Entry 7ADT (X-ray diffraction, 2.21 A resolution); this record covers chains B and C of the 4 polymer chains in the assembly.

# Chain B
Name: Apoptosis inhibitor
Organism: Orf virus
Reference sequence: A0A0R8HV90 (A0A0R8HV90_ORFV); numbering as in UniProt (aligned over 1-143)
Amino-acid sequence (148 residues; row label = number of the first residue in the row; numbers below 1 keep their minus sign (Gly-4 is residue -4)):
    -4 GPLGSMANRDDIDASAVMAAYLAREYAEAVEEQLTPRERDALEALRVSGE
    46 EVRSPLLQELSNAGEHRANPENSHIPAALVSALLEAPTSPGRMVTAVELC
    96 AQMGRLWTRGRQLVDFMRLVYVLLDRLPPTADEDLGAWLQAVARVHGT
Not modelled in the structure: -4 to 4, 61-66, 82, 143
Construct notes: expression tag (-4 to 0)
Bound ions: Mg2+ site 1 near Asp5 (its only coordinating residue here); Mg2+ site 2 near Asp6 (its only coordinating residue here); Mg2+ site 3: Tyr16 (shared with 1 residue of chain A); Mg2+ site 4 near Glu26 (its only coordinating residue here); Mg2+ site 5 near Glu27 (its only coordinating residue here); Mg2+ site 6 near Asn67 (its only coordinating residue here); Mg2+ site 7 near Ser76 (its only coordinating residue here); Mg2+ site 8 near Asp120 (its only coordinating residue here)

# Chain C
Name: Apoptosis regulator BAX
Reference sequence: Q07812 (BAX_HUMAN); numbering as in UniProt (aligned over 50-77)
Amino-acid sequence (28 residues; each row starts with the number of its first residue):
    50 VPQDASTKKLSECLKRIGDELDSNMELQ
Not modelled in the structure: 50-51
Bound ions: Mg2+ site 1 near Gln52 (its only coordinating residue here); Mg2+ site 2 near Gln77 (its only coordinating residue here)
Curated features (UniProtKB/Swiss-Prot):
  - motif: Leu59 to Asn73 (BH3)
  - natural variant: Gly67 (G67R: In a T-cell acute lymphoblastic leukemia cell line)
  - mutagenesis: Met74 (M74D/E: Strongly reduced interaction with MCL1, BCL2, BCL2L1 and BCL2L2. No effect on cytochrome c release and subsequent apoptosis triggered by etoposide)

# How chain B and chain C interact
Residue-residue contacts (38; chain B residue first):
  Ser43(B) - Leu70(C)
  Ser43(B) - Met74(C)
  Glu46(B) - Leu70(C)
  Glu46(B) - Met74(C)
  Val47(B) - Ile66(C)  hydrophobic
  Pro50(B) - Ile66(C)
  Leu51(B) - Leu63(C)  hydrophobic
  Glu54(B) - Leu59(C)
  Glu54(B) - Cys62(C)
  Glu54(B) - Leu63(C)
  Glu54(B) - Ile66(C)
  Leu55(B) - Leu59(C)  hydrophobic
  Leu74(B) - Thr56(C)
  Leu74(B) - Leu59(C)  hydrophobic
  Leu74(B) - Ser60(C)
  Leu74(B) - Leu63(C)  hydrophobic
  Ala77(B) - Ser60(C)
  Ala77(B) - Lys64(C)
  Leu78(B) - Leu63(C)
  Leu78(B) - Lys64(C)
  Ser84(B) - Asp71(C)  hydrogen bond
  Pro85(B) - Asp71(C)
  Gly86(B) - Gly67(C)
  Gly86(B) - Leu70(C)
  Gly86(B) - Asp71(C)  hydrogen bond (backbone-side chain)
  Arg87(B) - Lys64(C)
  Arg87(B) - Gly67(C)
  Arg87(B) - Asp68(C)  salt bridge
  Val89(B) - Leu70(C)  hydrophobic
  Thr90(B) - Gly67(C)
  Trp133(B) - Leu70(C)
  Trp133(B) - Asp71(C)  hydrogen bond (side chain-backbone)
  Trp133(B) - Met74(C)  hydrophobic
  Trp133(B) - Glu75(C)
  Val137(B) - Met74(C)  hydrophobic
  Val140(B) - Met74(C)
  Val140(B) - Leu76(C)
  His141(B) - Met74(C)
Interface residues without a listed pair, chain B (26 interface residues in all): Ala58, Ile70, Ala73, Glu80, Leu94, Ala136
Interface residues without a listed pair, chain C (16 interface residues in all): Ser55, Asn73
The authors on this interface:
  - residue pairs: Arg87(B)-Asp68(C) (salt bridge)
  - interface residues, chain B: Ser43(B), Leu51(B), Leu55(B), Val89(B), Thr90(B)
  - interface residues, chain C: Leu59(C), Leu63(C), Leu70(C), Met74(C)

# Overview
The interface between chain B and chain C involves 26 residues on one side and 16 on the other; the contacts
include 3 hydrogen bonds and 1 salt bridge. Among the polar pairs are Arg87(B)-Asp68(C), Ser84(B)-Asp71(C) and
Gly86(B)-Asp71(C). The paper describes a salt bridge between Arg87(B) and Asp68(C). From the paper: interface
residues Ser43(B), Leu51(B) and Leu59(C) among others.
Chain B is Apoptosis inhibitor (Orf virus) and chain C is Apoptosis regulator BAX; the structure, Orf virus
Apoptosis inhibitor ORFV125, was determined by X-ray diffraction.
